4RE6 - chains A and B; structure by X-ray diffraction, 2.55 A resolution.

== Chain A (and B) ==
Name: Acylamino-acid-releasing enzyme
Source organism: Aeropyrum pernix
Notes: EC 3.4.19.1; chain B of this document is another copy of the same molecule, construct and numbering; everything in this record applies to it too
UniProt: Q9YBQ2 (APEH_AERPE); residues 1-582 here = UniProt positions 1-582
Sequence (582 residues; numbered 1 to 582; the number before each row is that of its first residue):
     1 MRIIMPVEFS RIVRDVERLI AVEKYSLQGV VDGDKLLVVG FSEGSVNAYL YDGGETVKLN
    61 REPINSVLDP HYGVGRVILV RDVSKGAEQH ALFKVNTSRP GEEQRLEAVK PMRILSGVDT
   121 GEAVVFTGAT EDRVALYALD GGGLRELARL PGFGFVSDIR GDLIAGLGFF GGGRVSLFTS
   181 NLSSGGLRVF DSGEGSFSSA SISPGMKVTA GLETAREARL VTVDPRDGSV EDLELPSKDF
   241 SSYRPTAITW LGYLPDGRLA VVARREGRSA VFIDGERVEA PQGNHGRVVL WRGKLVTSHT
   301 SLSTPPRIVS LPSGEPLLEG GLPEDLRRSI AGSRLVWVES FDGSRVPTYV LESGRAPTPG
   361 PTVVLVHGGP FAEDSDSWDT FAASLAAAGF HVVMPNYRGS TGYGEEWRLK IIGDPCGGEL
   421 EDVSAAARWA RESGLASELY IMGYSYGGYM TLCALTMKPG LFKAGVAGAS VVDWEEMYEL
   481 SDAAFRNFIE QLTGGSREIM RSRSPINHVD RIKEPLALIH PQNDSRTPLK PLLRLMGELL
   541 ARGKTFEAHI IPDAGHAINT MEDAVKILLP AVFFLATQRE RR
Disordered / not traced: 1-4, 582 (chain B: 1-5, 482, 581-582)
Disulfides: Cys416-Cys453
Covalently attached groups: compound Y3A linked to Ser445, His556
Ligand contacts: Y3A (N-[(benzyloxy)carbonyl]glycyl-N-[(2S,3R)-4-chloro-3-hydroxy-1-phenylbutan-2-yl]glycinamide): Gly368, Gly369, Pro370, Tyr446, Val471, Trp474, Met477, Phe485, Phe488, Ile489, Leu492, Arg526, Thr527
Curated features (UniProtKB/Swiss-Prot):
  - active site (Charge relay system): Ser445, Asp524, His556
What the authors report for this chain:
  - catalytic residues: Ser445, Asp524, His556
  - binding site for Y3A: Arg526
  - conformationally variable residues (loop rearrangement): Asp524 to Arg526
  - conformationally variable residues (order/disorder transition): His556 (from molecular simulation)
  - catalytic residues: Gly369, Tyr446 (from molecular simulation)

== Interface between chain A and chain B ==
Residue-residue contacts (56; chain A residue first):
  Phe9(A) - Met561(B)  hydrophobic
  Phe9(A) - Val565(B)  hydrophobic
  Ser10(A) - Val13(B)
  Ser10(A) - Arg14(B)
  Ser10(A) - Glu17(B)
  Val13(A) - Phe9(B)
  Val13(A) - Ser10(B)
  Val13(A) - Val13(B)  hydrophobic
  Arg14(A) - Ser10(B)
  Glu17(A) - Val7(B)
  Glu17(A) - Glu8(B)
  Glu17(A) - Phe9(B)  hydrogen bond (side chain-backbone)
  Glu17(A) - Ser10(B)  hydrogen bond
  Lys85(A) - Thr545(B)
  Gln522(A) - Leu540(B)
  Gln522(A) - Lys544(B)  hydrogen bond (side chain-backbone)
  Gln522(A) - Thr545(B)
  Gln522(A) - Phe546(B)  hydrogen bond (side chain-backbone)
  Leu529(A) - Leu540(B)  hydrophobic
  Leu529(A) - Phe546(B)  hydrophobic
  Lys530(A) - Leu540(B)
  Leu533(A) - Met536(B)
  Leu533(A) - Gly537(B)
  Met536(A) - Leu533(B)
  Met536(A) - Ile550(B)  hydrophobic
  Gly537(A) - Leu533(B)
  Leu540(A) - Gln522(B)
  Leu540(A) - Leu529(B)  hydrophobic
  Leu540(A) - Lys530(B)
  Lys544(A) - Gln522(B)  hydrogen bond (backbone-side chain)
  Thr545(A) - Gln522(B)
  Phe546(A) - Gln522(B)  hydrogen bond (backbone-side chain)
  Phe546(A) - Pro552(B)
  Glu547(A) - Ile550(B)
  Glu547(A) - Pro552(B)
  Ala548(A) - Ala548(B)
  Ala548(A) - His549(B)
  Ala548(A) - Ile550(B)  hydrogen bond (backbone-backbone)
  His549(A) - Ala548(B)
  His549(A) - His549(B)  hydrogen bond
  Ile550(A) - Glu547(B)
  Ile550(A) - Ala548(B)  hydrogen bond (backbone-backbone)
  Pro552(A) - Thr545(B)
  Pro552(A) - Phe546(B)
  Pro552(A) - Glu547(B)
  Asp553(A) - Thr545(B)  hydrogen bond
  Glu562(A) - Pro6(B)
  Glu562(A) - Val7(B)  hydrogen bond (side chain-backbone)
  Glu562(A) - Phe9(B)
  Glu562(A) - Thr577(B)
  Val565(A) - Phe9(B)  hydrophobic
  Lys566(A) - Glu547(B)  salt bridge
  Lys566(A) - Thr577(B)  hydrogen bond
  Leu569(A) - Phe573(B)  hydrophobic
  Phe573(A) - Val565(B)  hydrophobic
  Thr577(A) - Glu562(B)
Also at the interface, not in a pair above, chain A (29 interface residues in all): Ile551
Also at the interface, not in a pair above, chain B (30 interface residues in all): Leu569, Phe574

== In short ==
The interface between chain A and chain B involves 29 residues on one side and 30 on the other, with 12
hydrogen bonds and 1 salt bridge. Polar contacts include Lys566(A)-Glu547(B), Glu17(A)-Phe9(B) and
Glu17(A)-Ser10(B). The paper reports catalytic residues Ser445(A), Asp524(A) and His556(A) among others; a
binding site for Y3A at Arg526(A).
Both chains are Acylamino-acid-releasing enzyme (Aeropyrum pernix). Entry 4RE6 (Acylaminoacyl peptidase
complexed with a chloromethylketone inhibitor) was determined by X-ray diffraction, deposited together with
4RE5.
